PDB entry 3BCC | X-ray diffraction, 3.70 A resolution | chains D and G of the 10 polymer chains in the assembly

Chain D:
Protein: Ubiquinol cytochrome C oxidoreductase
Organism: Gallus gallus
Notes: EC 1.10.2.2
UniProtKB: P00125 (CY1_BOVIN); residues 1-241 here = UniProt positions 1-241
Sequence (241 residues; numbered 1 to 241; the number before each row is that of its first residue):
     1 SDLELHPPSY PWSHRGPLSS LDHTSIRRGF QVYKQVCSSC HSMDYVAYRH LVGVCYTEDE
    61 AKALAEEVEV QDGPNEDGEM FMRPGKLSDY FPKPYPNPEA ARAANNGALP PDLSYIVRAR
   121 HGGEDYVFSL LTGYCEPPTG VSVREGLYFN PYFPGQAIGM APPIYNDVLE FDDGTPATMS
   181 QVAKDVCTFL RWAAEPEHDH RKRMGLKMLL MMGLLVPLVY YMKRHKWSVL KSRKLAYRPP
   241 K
Construct notes: conflict Pro17 (Leu in P00125), Val143 (Leu in P00125), Asp167 (Glu in P00125), Val216 (Leu in P00125), Tyr221 (Ala in P00125)
Covalent attachments: heme (HEM) linked to Cys37, Cys40
Bound ions: heme Fe: His41, Met160
Ligand contacts: heme (HEM): Val32, Val36, Ser39, His41, Asn105, Ala108, Leu109, Pro110, Pro111, Leu113, Ile116, Arg120, Tyr126, Val127, Leu130, Leu131, Phe153, Ala157, Ile158, Gly159, Met160, Pro163, Val186, Leu190

Chain G:
Protein: Ubiquinol cytochrome C oxidoreductase
Organism: Gallus gallus
Notes: EC 1.10.2.2
UniProtKB: P13271 (UCRQ_BOVIN); residue numbers follow UniProt; this construct covers 1-81
Sequence (81 residues; row label = number of the first residue in the row):
     1 GRQFGHLTRV RHLITYSLSP FEQRPFPHYF SKGVPNVWRR LRACILRVAP PFLAFYLLYT
    61 WGTQEFEKSK RKNPAAYVND R
Disordered / not traced: 1, 80-81
Construct notes: conflict Leu13 (Val in P13271), Pro25 (Ala in P13271), Val34 (Ile in P13271), Trp38 (Leu in P13271), Leu41 (Thr in P13271), Leu53 (Val in P13271), Leu58 (Val in P13271), Val78 (Glu in P13271)

Interface between chain D and chain G:
Pairs across the interface (33):
  Asp2(D) - Phe66(G)
  Asp2(D) - Lys70(G)  salt bridge
  Tyr221(D) - Pro25(G)  hydrophobic
  Tyr221(D) - Phe26(G)  hydrophobic
  Arg224(D) - Pro25(G)  hydrogen bond (side chain-backbone)
  Arg224(D) - Phe26(G)
  Arg224(D) - Pro27(G)
  His225(D) - Pro20(G)
  His225(D) - Phe21(G)
  His225(D) - Pro25(G)
  Ser228(D) - Pro20(G)
  Ser228(D) - Gln23(G)  hydrogen bond (backbone-side chain)
  Val229(D) - Ser17(G)  hydrogen bond (backbone-side chain)
  Val229(D) - Pro20(G)
  Val229(D) - Gln23(G)
  Ser232(D) - Gln23(G)
  Arg233(D) - Tyr16(G)
  Arg233(D) - Ser17(G)
  Lys234(D) - Ile14(G)
  Lys234(D) - Thr15(G)
  Lys234(D) - Tyr16(G)  hydrogen bond (backbone-backbone)
  Leu235(D) - Ile14(G)
  Leu235(D) - Thr15(G)
  Ala236(D) - His12(G)
  Ala236(D) - Leu13(G)
  Ala236(D) - Ile14(G)  hydrogen bond (backbone-backbone)
  Tyr237(D) - Arg11(G)
  Tyr237(D) - His12(G)
  Tyr237(D) - Leu13(G)  hydrophobic
  Arg238(D) - His12(G)  hydrogen bond (backbone-backbone)
  Arg238(D) - Ile14(G)
  Pro239(D) - His12(G)
  Pro240(D) - His12(G)
Interface residues without a listed pair, chain D (16 interface residues in all): Leu3
Interface residues without a listed pair, chain G (16 interface residues in all): Leu18

Overview:
Chain D and chain G each contribute 16 residues to their interface; the contacts include 6 hydrogen bonds and
1 salt bridge. Among the polar pairs are Asp2(D)-Lys70(G), Arg224(D)-Pro25(G) and Ser228(D)-Gln23(G).
Covalently linked heme: at Cys37(D). His41(D) and Met160(D) coordinate a heme Fe ion.
Here chain D is Ubiquinol cytochrome C oxidoreductase and chain G is Ubiquinol cytochrome C oxidoreductase,
both from Gallus gallus. Entry 3BCC (Stigmatellin and antimycin bound cytochrome BC1 complex from chicken) was
determined by X-ray diffraction together with 2BCC and 1BCC from the same study.
